6YOF - chain A; structure by X-ray diffraction, 2.45 A resolution.

[Chain A]
Molecule: Di-or tripeptide:H+ symporter
Source organism: Streptococcus thermophilus (strain ATCC BAA-250 / LMG 18311)
Reference sequence: Q5M4H8 (Q5M4H8_STRT2); residues 1-483 here = UniProt positions 1-483
Chain sequence (483 residues; numbered 1 to 483; the number before each row is that of its first residue):
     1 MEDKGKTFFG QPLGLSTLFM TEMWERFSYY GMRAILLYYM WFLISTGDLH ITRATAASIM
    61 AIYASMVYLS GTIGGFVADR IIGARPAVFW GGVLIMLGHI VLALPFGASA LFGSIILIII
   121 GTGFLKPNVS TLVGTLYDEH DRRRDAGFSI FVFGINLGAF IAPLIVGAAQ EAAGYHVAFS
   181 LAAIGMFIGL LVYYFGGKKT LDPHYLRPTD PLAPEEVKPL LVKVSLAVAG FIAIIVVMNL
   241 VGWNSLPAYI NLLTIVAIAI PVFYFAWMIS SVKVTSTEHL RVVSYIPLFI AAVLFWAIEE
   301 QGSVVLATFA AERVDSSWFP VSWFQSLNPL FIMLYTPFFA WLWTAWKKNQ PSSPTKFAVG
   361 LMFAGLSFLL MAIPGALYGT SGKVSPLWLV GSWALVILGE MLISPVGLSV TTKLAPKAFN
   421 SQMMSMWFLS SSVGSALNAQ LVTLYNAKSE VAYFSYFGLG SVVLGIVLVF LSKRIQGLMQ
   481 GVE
Unresolved in the structure: 1-4, 271-274, 414-422, 478-483
Residues lining bound ligands:
  - 7.8 monoacylglycerol (78M; (2S)-2,3-dihydroxypropyl(7Z)-pentadec-7-enoate), molecule 1: Leu-49, Ile-59, Ile-62, Met-66, Leu-111, Phe-112, Ile-115, Ile-116, Ile-119, Phe-231, Leu-246, Leu-253
  - 7.8 monoacylglycerol (78M), molecule 2: Met-66, Leu-69, Ser-70, Thr-72, Ile-73, Ile-116, Ile-119, Ile-120, Ile-260, Tyr-264, Met-423, Ser-425, Met-426, Leu-429
  - 7.8 monoacylglycerol (78M), molecule 3: Thr-72, Ile-73, Phe-76, Val-77, Ile-120, Phe-124, Leu-220, Val-224
  - 7.8 monoacylglycerol (78M), molecule 4: Ile-81, Leu-212, Ala-213, Pro-214, Val-217, Leu-220, Leu-221, Val-224
  - 7.8 monoacylglycerol (78M), molecule 5: Arg-85, Pro-86, Phe-89, Trp-90, Val-93, Leu-97, Tyr-193, Tyr-194, Gly-197, Lys-198, Leu-201, Leu-206
  - 7.8 monoacylglycerol (78M), molecule 6: Phe-89, Met-96, Ile-100, Phe-187, Leu-190, Leu-191, Tyr-194, Phe-195
  - 7.8 monoacylglycerol (78M), molecule 7: Met-96, Ile-100, Ala-103, His-176, Val-177, Ser-180, Ala-183, Ile-184, Phe-187
  - 7.8 monoacylglycerol (78M), molecule 8: Phe-112, Val-228, Phe-231, Ile-232, Ile-235, Asn-244, Ser-245, Leu-246, Tyr-249, Leu-253
  - 7.8 monoacylglycerol (78M), molecule 9: Ile-234, Met-238, Trp-243, Ser-245, Ala-248, Asn-251, Leu-252, Ile-255
  - 7.8 monoacylglycerol (78M), molecule 10: Asn-251, Thr-254, Ile-255, Ile-258, Ala-259, Val-262, Phe-263, Ala-266, Gln-440
  - 7.8 monoacylglycerol (78M), molecule 11: Ile-258, Val-262, Phe-289, Val-293, Val-433, Leu-437, Gln-440, Leu-441, Thr-443, Leu-444
  - 7.8 monoacylglycerol (78M), molecule 12: Ile-290, Leu-294, Leu-437, Leu-441, Leu-444, Ser-449, Ala-452, Tyr-453, Tyr-456, Phe-457
  - 7.8 monoacylglycerol (78M), molecule 13: Asp-315, Tyr-335, Leu-370, Val-384, Ser-385, Leu-387, Trp-388, Gly-391, Ala-394, Leu-395
  - 7.8 monoacylglycerol (78M), molecule 14: Ser-317, Trp-318, Phe-319, Trp-323, Phe-324, Leu-327, Ser-385, Pro-386, Leu-387
  - 7.8 monoacylglycerol (78M), molecule 15: Leu-366, Leu-369, Leu-370, Ala-372, Ile-373, Ala-376, Leu-395, Val-451, Ser-455
  - 7.8 monoacylglycerol (78M), molecule 16: Leu-369, Ser-455, Tyr-456, Leu-459, Val-462
  - 7.8 monoacylglycerol (78M), molecule 17: Leu-370, Ile-373, Tyr-378, Trp-388, Leu-398
  - 7.8 monoacylglycerol (78M), molecule 18: Ile-373, Ala-376, Leu-377
  - 7.8 monoacylglycerol (78M), molecule 19: Val-469, Phe-470, Ser-472, Lys-473
  - 2-(2-methoxyethoxy)ethanol (PG0): Phe-42, Gln-170, Gly-174, Tyr-175, His-176

[In short]
Bound to chain A: 19 copies of 7.8 monoacylglycerol and 2-(2-methoxyethoxy)ethanol.
Chain A is Di-or tripeptide:H+ symporter (Streptococcus thermophilus (strain ATCC BAA-250 / LMG 18311)); the
structure, Structure of PepTSt from COC IMISX setup collected by rotation serial crystallography on crystals
prelocated by ..., was determined by X-ray diffraction, deposited together with 6YOB, 6YOC, 6YOD, 6YOE and
6YOG.
